PDB entry 4DV4 | X-ray diffraction, 3.65 A resolution | chains A and Q of the 21 polymer chains in the assembly

[Chain A]
Molecule: 16S rRNA
Organism: Thermus thermophilus
Sequence (1522 nucleotides; each row starts with the number of its first residue; note: 42 numbers in that range are skipped by the numbering (no residue carries them; nothing is unmodelled there); a row labelled like 190A-190L holds insertion residues (190A, then the next letters in order); numbering starts at 0):
     0 UUUGUUGGAG AGUUUGAUCC UGGCUCAGGG UGAACGCUGG CGGCGUGCCU AAGACAUGCA
    60 AGUCGUGCGG G
    73 CCGCGGGGUU UU
    88 ACUCCG
    95 UGGUC
   101 AGCGGCGGAC GGGUGAGUAA CGCGUGGGU
  129A G
   130 ACCUACCCGG AAGAGGGGGA CAACCCGGGG AAACUCGGGC UAAUCCCCCA UGUGGACCCG
   190 C
190A-190L CCCUUGGGGUGU
   191 GUCCAAAGGG CUUU
   216 GCCCGCUUCC GGAUGGGCCC GCGUCCCAUC AGCUAGUUGG UGGGGUAAUG GCCCACCAAG
   276 GCGACGACGG GUAGCCGGUC UGAGAGGAUG GCCGGCCACA GGGGCACUGA GACACGGGCC
   336 CCACUCCUAC GGGAGGCAGC AGUUAGGAAU CUUCCGCAAU GGGCGCAAGC CUGACGGAGC
   396 GACGCCGCUU GGAGGAAGAA GCCCUUCGGG GUGUAAACUC CUGAA
   442 CCCGGGACGA AACCCCCGAC GA
   474 GGGGACUGAC GGUACCGGG
   494 GUAAUAGCGC CGGCCAACUC CGUGCCAGCA GCCGCGGUAA UACGGAGGGC GCGAGCGUUA
   554 CCCGGAUUCA CUGGGCGUAA AGGGCGUGUA GGCGGCCUGG GGCGUCCCAU GUGAAAGACC
   614 ACGGCUCAAC CGUGGGGGAG CGUGGGAUAC GCUCAGGCUA GACGGUGGGA GAGGGUGGUG
   674 GAAUUCCCGG AGUAGCGGUG AAAUGCGCAG AUACCGGGAG GAACGCCGAU GGCGAAGGCA
   734 GCCACCUGGU CCACCCGUGA CGCUGAGGCG CGAAAGCGUG GGGAGCAAAC CGGAUUAGAU
   794 ACCCGGGUAG UCCACGCCCU AAACGAUGCG CGCUAGGUCU CUGGGUCU
   848 CCUGGGGGCC GAAGCUAACG CGUUAAGCGC GCCGCCUGGG GAGUACGGCC GCAAGGCUGA
   908 AACUCAGAGG AAUUGACGGG GGCCCGCACA AGCGGUGGAG CAUGUGGUUU AAUUCGAAGX
   968 AACGCGAAGA ACCUUACCAG GCCUUGACAU GCUAGG
 1003A G
  1004 AACCCGGGUG AAAGCCUGGG GUGCCCC
1030A-1030D GCGA
  1031 GGGGAGCCCU AGCACAGGUG CUGCAUGGCC GUCGUCAGCU CGUGCCGUGA GGUGUUGGGU
  1091 UAAGUCCCGC AACGAGCGCA ACCCCCGCCG UUAGUUGCCA GCGGUUCGGC CGGGCACUCU
  1151 AACGGGACUG CCCGCGAAA
  1171 GCGGGAGGAA GGAGGGGACG ACGUCUGGUC AGCAUGGCCC UUACGGCCUG GGCGACACAC
  1231 GUGCUACAAU GCCCACUACA AAGCGAUGCC ACCCGGCAAC GGGGAGCUAA UCGCAAAAAG
  1291 GUGGGCCCAG UUCGGAUUGG GGUCUGCAAC CCGACCCCAU GAAGCCGGAA UCGCUAGUAA
  1351 UCGCGGAUCA G
 1361A C
  1362 CAUGCCGCGG UGAAUACGUU CCCGGGCCUU GUACACACXG CCXGUXACGC CAUGGGAGCG
  1422 GGCUCUACCC GAAGUCGCCG GG
  1446 AGCCUACGGG
  1459 CAGGCGCCGA GGGUAGGGCC CGUGACUGGG GCGAAGUCGU AACAAGGUAG CUGUACCGGA
  1519 AGGUGCGGCU GGAUCCACUC CUUUCU
Unresolved in the structure: 0-4, 1534-1538
Modified residues: PSU (pseudouridine-5'-monophosphate) at position 516, 7MG (7N-methyl-8-hydroguanosine-5'-monophosphate) at position 527, M2G (N2-dimethylguanosine-5'-monophosphate) at position 966, 5MC (5-methylcytidine-5'-monophosphate) at position 967, 2MG (2N-methylguanosine-5'-monophosphate) at position 1207, 5MC (5-methylcytidine-5'-monophosphate) at position 1400, 4OC (4n,o2'-methylcytidine-5'-monophosphate) at position 1402, 5MC (5-methylcytidine-5'-monophosphate) at position 1404, 5MC (5-methylcytidine-5'-monophosphate) at position 1407, UR3 (3-methyluridine-5'-monophoshate) at position 1498, MA6 (6N-dimethyladenosine-5'-monophoshate) at position 1518, MA6 (6N-dimethyladenosine-5'-monophoshate) at position 1519, PSU (pseudouridine-5'-monophosphate) at position 1540, PSU (pseudouridine-5'-monophosphate) at position 1541
Construct notes: engineered mutation G914 (A1537 in M26923.1); conflict C1534 (A2157 in M26923.1), A1535 (C2158 in M26923.1)
Bound ions: Mg2+ site 1 near U5 (its only coordinating residue here); Mg2+ site 2: U12, G22; Mg2+ site 3: U12, C526, 7MG_527; Mg2+ site 4: C58, U387; Mg2+ site 5: A59, U387; Mg2+ site 6: G61, U62, G105; Mg2+ site 7 near G70 (its only coordinating residue here); Mg2+ site 8 near C89 (its only coordinating residue here); Mg2+ site 9 near U95 (its only coordinating residue here); Mg2+ site 10 near G107 (its only coordinating residue here); Mg2+ site 11: C110, G112; Mg2+ site 12 near G117 (its only coordinating residue here); 101 more Mg2+ sites not listed

[Chain Q]
Molecule: ribosomal protein S17
Organism: Thermus thermophilus
UniProtKB: Q5SHP7 (RS17_THET8); numbering as in UniProt (aligned over 1-105)
Chain sequence (105 residues; numbered 1 to 105; the number before each row is that of its first residue):
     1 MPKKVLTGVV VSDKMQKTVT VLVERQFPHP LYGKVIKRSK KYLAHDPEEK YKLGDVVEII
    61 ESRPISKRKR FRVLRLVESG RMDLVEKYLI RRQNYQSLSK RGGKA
Unresolved in the structure: 1, 101-105
Construct notes: conflict Gln96 (Glu in Q5SHP7)
Bound ions: Mg2+: Ser39 (shared with C280(A) of chain A)

[Chain A / chain Q interface]
Contacting residue pairs (84; chain A residue first):
  G127(A) - Pro2(Q)  hydrogen bond to the sugar
  G127(A) - Glu61(Q)  hydrogen bond to the base
  G128(A) - Pro2(Q)  phosphate contact
  G128(A) - Lys3(Q)  sugar contact
  G128(A) - Glu61(Q)  sugar contact
  U129(A) - Lys3(Q)  salt bridge to the phosphate
  A130(A) - Arg63(Q)  salt bridge to the phosphate
  A130(A) - Pro64(Q)  base contact
  U190E(A) - Ser62(Q)  base contact
  U190E(A) - Arg63(Q)  hydrogen bond to the base
  U190E(A) - Arg72(Q)  hydrogen bond to the base
  G190F(A) - Arg63(Q)  base contact
  C234(A) - Arg70(Q)  hydrogen bond to the phosphate
  C235(A) - Glu61(Q)  base contact
  C235(A) - Arg70(Q)  salt bridge to the phosphate
  C235(A) - Phe71(Q)  sugar contact
  G236(A) - Lys4(Q)  hydrogen bond to the sugar
  G236(A) - Lys40(Q)  salt bridge to the phosphate
  G236(A) - Tyr42(Q)  hydrogen bond to the phosphate
  C237(A) - Arg25(Q)  hydrogen bond to the phosphate
  C237(A) - Lys40(Q)  salt bridge to the phosphate
  C237(A) - Tyr42(Q)  phosphate contact
  G238(A) - Arg25(Q)  salt bridge to the phosphate
  A246(A) - Leu98(Q)  sugar contact
  A246(A) - Ser99(Q)  sugar contact
  G247(A) - Ser99(Q)  phosphate contact
  G247(A) - Lys100(Q)  salt bridge to the phosphate
  U253(A) - Met15(Q)  sugar contact
  U253(A) - Lys67(Q)  salt bridge to the phosphate
  G254(A) - Met15(Q)  sugar contact
  G254(A) - Gln16(Q)  hydrogen bond to the sugar
  G254(A) - Thr18(Q)  hydrogen bond to the sugar
  G254(A) - Ser66(Q)  hydrogen bond to the phosphate
  G254(A) - Lys67(Q)  phosphate contact
  G254(A) - Arg68(Q)  phosphate contact
  G254(A) - Lys69(Q)  phosphate contact
  G255(A) - Gln16(Q)  hydrogen bond to the sugar
  G255(A) - Lys17(Q)  hydrogen bond to the phosphate
  G255(A) - Ile65(Q)  phosphate contact
  G255(A) - Ser66(Q)  hydrogen bond to the phosphate
  G255(A) - Lys69(Q)  salt bridge to the phosphate
  U256(A) - Lys17(Q)  salt bridge to the phosphate
  U264(A) - Arg63(Q)  sugar contact
  U264(A) - Pro64(Q)  hydrogen bond to the sugar
  G265(A) - Pro64(Q)  sugar contact
  G265(A) - Ile65(Q)  sugar contact
  G265(A) - Ser66(Q)  sugar contact
  G265(A) - Lys67(Q)  hydrogen bond to the sugar
  G266(A) - Ile65(Q)  phosphate contact
  C267(A) - Lys67(Q)  salt bridge to the phosphate
  A273(A) - Gln16(Q)  sugar contact
  G275(A) - Lys14(Q)  salt bridge to the phosphate
  G275(A) - Met15(Q)  sugar contact
  G276(A) - Ser12(Q)  hydrogen bond to the phosphate
  G276(A) - Met15(Q)  sugar contact
  G276(A) - Arg68(Q)  hydrogen bond to the sugar
  C277(A) - Lys41(Q)  phosphate contact
  C277(A) - Arg68(Q)  salt bridge to the phosphate
  G278(A) - Lys41(Q)  salt bridge to the phosphate
  G278(A) - Tyr95(Q)  stacking on the base
  A279(A) - Tyr95(Q)  hydrogen bond to the phosphate
  A279(A) - Leu98(Q)  base contact
  C280(A) - Arg38(Q)  hydrogen bond to the sugar
  C280(A) - Ser39(Q)  hydrogen bond to the base
  C564(A) - Leu31(Q)  base contact
  C564(A) - Tyr32(Q)  sugar contact
  U582(A) - Asn94(Q)  sugar contact
  A583(A) - Arg91(Q)  sugar contact
  A583(A) - Asn94(Q)  sugar contact
  G584(A) - Arg91(Q)  salt bridge to the phosphate
  G585(A) - Lys34(Q)  hydrogen bond to the phosphate
  G585(A) - Lys37(Q)  phosphate contact
  C586(A) - Lys34(Q)  salt bridge to the phosphate
  G597(A) - Gln26(Q)  sugar contact
  G597(A) - Val35(Q)  sugar contact
  G635(A) - Pro2(Q)  phosphate contact
  U636(A) - Pro2(Q)  phosphate contact
  A759(A) - Asn94(Q)  base contact
  G760(A) - Asn94(Q)  hydrogen bond to the base
  G760(A) - Ser97(Q)  base contact
  G760(A) - Leu98(Q)  sugar contact
  C879(A) - Lys34(Q)  salt bridge to the phosphate
  C896(A) - Lys100(Q)  salt bridge to the phosphate
  C897(A) - Lys100(Q)  phosphate contact
Interface residues without a listed pair, chain A (51 interface residues in all): G129A, C272, A300, G301, A563, C596, C647, G761, G895
Interface residues without a listed pair, chain Q (45 interface residues in all): Thr20, Leu43, Arg81, Lys87, Ile90

[Overview]
The interface between chain A and chain Q involves 51 residues on one side and 45 on the other, with 23
hydrogen bonds, 18 salt bridges and 1 aromatic stacking contact. Polar contacts include G127(A)-Glu61(Q),
U190E(A)-Arg63(Q) and U190E(A)-Arg72(Q).
Chain A is 16S rRNA and chain Q is ribosomal protein S17, both from Thermus thermophilus; the structure,
Crystal structure of the Thermus thermophilus 30S ribosomal subunit with a 16S rRNA mutation, A914G, was
determined by X-ray diffraction.
